Entry 6OVR (X-ray diffraction, 2.84 A resolution); this record covers chains D and F of the 9 polymer chains in the assembly.

Chain D:
Molecule: DNA-directed RNA polymerase subunit beta'
Organism: Thermus thermophilus (strain HB8 / ATCC 27634 / DSM 579)
Notes: EC 2.7.7.6
UniProt: Q8RQE8 (RPOC_THET8); residue numbers follow UniProt; this construct covers 1-1524
Sequence (1524 residues; each row starts with the number of its first residue):
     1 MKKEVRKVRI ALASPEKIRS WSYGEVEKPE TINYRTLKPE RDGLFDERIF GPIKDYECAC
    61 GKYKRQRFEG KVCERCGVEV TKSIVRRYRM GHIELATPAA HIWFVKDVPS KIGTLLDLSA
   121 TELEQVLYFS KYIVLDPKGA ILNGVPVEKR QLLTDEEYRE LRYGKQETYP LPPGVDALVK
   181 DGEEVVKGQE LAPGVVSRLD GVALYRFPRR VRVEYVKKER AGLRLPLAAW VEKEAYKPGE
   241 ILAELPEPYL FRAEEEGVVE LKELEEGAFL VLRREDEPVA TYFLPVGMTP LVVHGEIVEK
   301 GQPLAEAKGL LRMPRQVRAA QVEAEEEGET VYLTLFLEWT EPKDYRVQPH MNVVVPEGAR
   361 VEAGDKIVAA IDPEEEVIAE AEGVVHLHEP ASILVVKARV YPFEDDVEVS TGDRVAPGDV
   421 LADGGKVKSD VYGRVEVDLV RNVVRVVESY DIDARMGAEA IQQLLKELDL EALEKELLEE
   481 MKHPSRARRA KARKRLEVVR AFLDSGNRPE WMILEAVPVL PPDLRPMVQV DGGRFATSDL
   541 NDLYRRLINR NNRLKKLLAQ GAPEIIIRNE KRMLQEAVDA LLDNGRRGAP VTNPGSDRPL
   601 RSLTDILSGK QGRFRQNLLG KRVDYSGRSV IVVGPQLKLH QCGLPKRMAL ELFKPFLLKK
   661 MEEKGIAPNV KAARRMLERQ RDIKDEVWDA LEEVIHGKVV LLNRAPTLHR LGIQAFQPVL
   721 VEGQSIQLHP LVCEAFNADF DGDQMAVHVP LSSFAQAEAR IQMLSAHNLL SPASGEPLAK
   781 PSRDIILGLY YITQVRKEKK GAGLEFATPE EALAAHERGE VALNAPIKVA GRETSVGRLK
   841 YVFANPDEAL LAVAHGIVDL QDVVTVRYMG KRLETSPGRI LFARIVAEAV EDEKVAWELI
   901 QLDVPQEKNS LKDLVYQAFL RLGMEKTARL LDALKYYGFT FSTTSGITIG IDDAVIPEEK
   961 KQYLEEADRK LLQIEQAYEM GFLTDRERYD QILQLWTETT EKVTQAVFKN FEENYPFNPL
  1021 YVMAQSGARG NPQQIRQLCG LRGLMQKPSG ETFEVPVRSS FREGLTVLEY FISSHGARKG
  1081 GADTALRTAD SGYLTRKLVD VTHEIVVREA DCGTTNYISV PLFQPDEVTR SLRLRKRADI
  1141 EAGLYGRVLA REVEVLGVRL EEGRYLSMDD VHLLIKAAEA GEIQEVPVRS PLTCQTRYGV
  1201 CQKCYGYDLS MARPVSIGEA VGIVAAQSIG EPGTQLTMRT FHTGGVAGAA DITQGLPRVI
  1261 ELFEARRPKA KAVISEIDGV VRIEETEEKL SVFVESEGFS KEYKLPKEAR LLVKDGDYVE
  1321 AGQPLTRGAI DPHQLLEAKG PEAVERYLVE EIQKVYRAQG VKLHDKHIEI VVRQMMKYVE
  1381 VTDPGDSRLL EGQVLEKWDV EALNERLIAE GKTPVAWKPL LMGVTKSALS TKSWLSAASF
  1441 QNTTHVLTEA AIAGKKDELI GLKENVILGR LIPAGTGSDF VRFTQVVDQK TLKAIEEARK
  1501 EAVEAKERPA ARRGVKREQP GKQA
Unresolved in the structure: 1-2, 1238-1253, 1503-1524
Ion coordination: Zn2+ site 1: Cys58, Cys60, Cys73, Cys76; Mg2+ site 1: Asp739, Asp741, Asp743 (shared with 1 residue of chain I); Mg2+ site 2: Lys840 (shared with 1 residue of chain B); Zn2+ site 2: Cys1112, Cys1194, Cys1201, Cys1204
Residues lining bound ligands: pyrophosphate (POP): Asn737, Asp739, Arg1029

Chain F:
Molecule: RNA polymerase sigma factor SigA
Organism: Thermus thermophilus (strain HB8 / ATCC 27634 / DSM 579)
UniProt: Q5SKW1 (Q5SKW1_THET8); numbering as in UniProt (aligned over 1-423)
Sequence (423 residues; each row starts with the number of its first residue):
     1 MKKSKRKNAQ AQEAQETEVL VQEEAEELPE FPEGEPDPDL EDPDLTLEDD LLDLPEEGEG
    61 LDLEEEEEDL PIPKISTSDP VRQYLHEIGQ VPLLTLEEEV ELARKVEEGM EAIKKLSEIT
   121 GLDPDLIREV VRAKILGSAR VRHIPGLKET LDPKTVEEID QKLKSLPKEH KRYLHIAREG
   181 EAARQHLIEA NLRLVVSIAK KYTGRGLSFL DLIQEGNQGL IRAVEKFEYK RRFKFSTYAT
   241 WWIRQAINRA IADQARTIRI PVHMVETINK LSRTARQLQQ ELGREPTYEE IAEAMGPGWD
   301 AKRVEETLKI AQEPVSLETP IGDEKDSFYG DFIPDEHLPS PVDAATQSLL SEELEKALSK
   361 LSEREAMVLK LRKGLIDGRE HTLEEVGAFF GVTRERIRQI ENKALRKLKY HESRTRKLRD
   421 FLD
Unresolved in the structure: 1-77

How chain D and chain F interact:
Residue-residue contacts (132; chain D residue first):
  Glu30(D) - Arg259(F)  salt bridge
  Thr31(D) - Thr257(F)  hydrogen bond (side chain-backbone)
  Thr31(D) - Ile258(F)
  Tyr34(D) - Ile260(F)  hydrophobic
  Tyr34(D) - Pro261(F)
  Tyr34(D) - Met264(F)
  Tyr34(D) - Ile310(F)  hydrophobic
  Ile53(D) - His337(F)  hydrogen bond (backbone-side chain)
  Arg65(D) - Gly374(F)
  Arg65(D) - Leu375(F)  hydrogen bond (side chain-backbone)
  Arg65(D) - Ile376(F)
  Arg65(D) - Asp377(F)
  Arg65(D) - Gly378(F)
  Gln66(D) - Ile376(F)
  Arg67(D) - Asp377(F)
  Ser83(D) - His337(F)  hydrogen bond
  Phe129(D) - Glu87(F)
  Ser130(D) - Gln83(F)
  Arg206(D) - Glu101(F)  salt bridge
  Phe207(D) - Glu97(F)
  Phe207(D) - Glu98(F)
  Phe207(D) - Glu101(F)
  Pro349(D) - Val100(F)
  His350(D) - Leu96(F)
  His350(D) - Arg232(F)
  Asn352(D) - Arg104(F)
  Ile371(D) - Arg232(F)
  Asp372(D) - Arg232(F)  salt bridge
  Glu404(D) - Lys168(F)
  Asp405(D) - Lys168(F)  salt bridge
  Asp406(D) - Lys164(F)  salt bridge
  Asp406(D) - Lys168(F)
  Asp406(D) - Lys171(F)  salt bridge
  Val407(D) - Lys164(F)  hydrogen bond (backbone-side chain)
  Glu408(D) - Lys164(F)  salt bridge
  Val409(D) - His175(F)
  Ser410(D) - Leu174(F)
  Ser410(D) - His175(F)
  Ser410(D) - Arg178(F)  hydrogen bond (backbone-side chain)
  Thr411(D) - His175(F)
  Thr411(D) - Arg178(F)  hydrogen bond (backbone-side chain)
  Thr411(D) - Glu179(F)
  Gly412(D) - Arg178(F)
  Asp413(D) - Arg178(F)  salt bridge
  Arg434(D) - Ile135(F)  hydrogen bond (side chain-backbone)
  Val437(D) - His175(F)
  Leu439(D) - Arg172(F)
  Leu439(D) - His175(F)
  Pro526(D) - Leu317(F)  hydrophobic
  Met527(D) - Thr257(F)
  Val530(D) - Tyr329(F)
  Val530(D) - Ile333(F)  hydrophobic
  Arg534(D) - Gln312(F)
  Arg534(D) - Glu313(F)  hydrogen bond (side chain-backbone)
  Phe535(D) - Pro314(F)
  Phe535(D) - Val315(F)  hydrogen bond (backbone-backbone)
  Ala536(D) - Val315(F)
  Ala536(D) - Leu317(F)  hydrophobic
  Thr537(D) - Val315(F)  hydrogen bond (backbone-backbone)
  Thr537(D) - Ser316(F)
  Thr537(D) - Leu317(F)  hydrogen bond (backbone-backbone)
  Ser538(D) - Leu317(F)
  Ser538(D) - Glu318(F)  hydrogen bond
  Asp539(D) - Ser316(F)  hydrogen bond
  Asp539(D) - Glu318(F)  hydrogen bond (backbone-side chain)
  Asp542(D) - Thr257(F)  hydrogen bond
  Arg545(D) - Gln254(F)  hydrogen bond (side chain-backbone)
  Arg545(D) - Arg256(F)  hydrogen bond (side chain-backbone)
  Arg545(D) - Thr257(F)
  Asn549(D) - Gln254(F)  hydrogen bond
  Arg550(D) - Ser208(F)
  Arg550(D) - Asp211(F)  salt bridge
  Arg553(D) - Asp211(F)  salt bridge
  Arg553(D) - Gln214(F)
  Arg553(D) - Glu215(F)  salt bridge
  Arg553(D) - Gln218(F)
  Lys555(D) - Arg142(F)  hydrogen bond (backbone-side chain)
  Lys556(D) - Gln218(F)
  Lys556(D) - Arg222(F)
  Leu557(D) - Gln218(F)
  Leu558(D) - Arg140(F)
  Leu558(D) - Arg142(F)
  Ala559(D) - Glu129(F)
  Ala559(D) - Ile144(F)
  Ala559(D) - Pro145(F)
  Gln560(D) - Arg132(F)
  Gln560(D) - Arg184(F)  hydrogen bond (backbone-side chain)
  Gln560(D) - Arg222(F)
  Gly561(D) - Arg140(F)
  Gly561(D) - Arg184(F)  hydrogen bond (backbone-side chain)
  Gly561(D) - Gln185(F)  hydrogen bond (backbone-side chain)
  Ala562(D) - Arg140(F)  hydrogen bond (backbone-side chain)
  Ala562(D) - Ile221(F)  hydrophobic
  Pro563(D) - Gln185(F)
  Pro563(D) - Ile188(F)  hydrophobic
  Pro563(D) - Glu189(F)
  Glu564(D) - Arg140(F)  salt bridge
  Ile565(D) - Glu189(F)
  Ile566(D) - Ile188(F)  hydrophobic
  Ile566(D) - Leu192(F)  hydrophobic
  Ile566(D) - Gln214(F)
  Ile566(D) - Asn217(F)
  Ile567(D) - Arg140(F)
  Arg568(D) - Glu87(F)
  Asn569(D) - Tyr84(F)
  Asn569(D) - Leu210(F)
  Asn569(D) - Gln214(F)  hydrogen bond
  Glu570(D) - Gln214(F)  hydrogen bond
  Arg572(D) - Gln83(F)
  Arg572(D) - Glu87(F)  salt bridge
  Met573(D) - Leu210(F)  hydrophobic
  Met573(D) - Asp211(F)
  Met573(D) - Gln214(F)
  Glu576(D) - Pro80(F)
  Arg587(D) - Ser78(F)  hydrogen bond (side chain-backbone)
  Arg598(D) - Ser316(F)  hydrogen bond
  Arg598(D) - Glu318(F)
  Arg598(D) - Pro320(F)
  Arg601(D) - Glu318(F)
  Gln611(D) - Asp326(F)
  Pro668(D) - Arg416(F)
  Pro668(D) - Lys417(F)  hydrogen bond (backbone-side chain)
  Asn669(D) - Lys417(F)  hydrogen bond (side chain-backbone)
  Asn669(D) - Asp420(F)  hydrogen bond
  Val670(D) - Leu349(F)  hydrophobic
  Lys671(D) - Asp420(F)  hydrogen bond (side chain-backbone)
  Lys671(D) - Phe421(F)
  Lys671(D) - Asp423(F)  salt bridge
  Ala672(D) - Asp420(F)
  Arg674(D) - Val342(F)
  Arg675(D) - Asp420(F)  salt bridge
  Arg675(D) - Asp423(F)
Interface residues without a listed pair, chain D (86 interface residues in all): Ile32, Asp55, Ile84, Glu156, Arg159, Arg162, Met351, Ala391, Val435, Val528, Asn593, Pro594
Interface residues without a listed pair, chain F (87 interface residues in all): His86, Gln90, Lys134, Leu136, Gly137, Gly206, Ile213, Ala255, Thr319, Phe328, Leu338, Thr346, Arg379

In short:
The interface between chain D and chain F involves 86 residues on one side and 87 on the other, with 32
hydrogen bonds and 15 salt bridges. Polar pairs include Glu30(D)-Arg259(F), Arg206(D)-Glu101(F) and
Asp372(D)-Arg232(F). Ligands of chain D: pyrophosphate.
Chain D is DNA-directed RNA polymerase subunit beta' and chain F is RNA polymerase sigma factor SigA, both
from Thermus thermophilus (strain HB8 / ATCC 27634 / DSM 579); the structure, X-ray crystal structure of a
bacterial reiterative transcription complex of pyrG promoter variant -1G, was determined by X-ray diffraction
(same publication as 6OVY, 6OW3, 6OY5, 6OY6, 6OY7, 6P70 and 6P71).
